6UE8 - chains G and H of the 10 polymer chains in the assembly; structure by electron microscopy, 3.00 A resolution.

Chain G (and H):
Molecule: Immunoglobulin heavy constant alpha 2
Source organism: Homo sapiens
Notes: chain H of this document is another copy of the same molecule, construct and numbering; everything in this record applies to it too
UniProt: P01877 (IGHA2_HUMAN); residues 242-472 here correspond to UniProt positions 110-340 (UniProt number = residue number - 132)
Sequence (245 residues; each row starts with the number of its first residue):
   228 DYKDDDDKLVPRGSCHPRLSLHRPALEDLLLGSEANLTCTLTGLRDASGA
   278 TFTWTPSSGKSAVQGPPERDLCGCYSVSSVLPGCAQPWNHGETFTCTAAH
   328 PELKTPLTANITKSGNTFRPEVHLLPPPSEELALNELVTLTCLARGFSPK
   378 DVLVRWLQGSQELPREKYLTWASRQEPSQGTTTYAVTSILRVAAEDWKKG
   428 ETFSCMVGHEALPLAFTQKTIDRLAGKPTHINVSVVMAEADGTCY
Disordered / not traced: 228-241 (chain H: 228-241, 466-472)
Differences from the reference sequence: expression tag (228-241); conflict Leu451 (Met319 in P01877)
UniProt features mapped onto this chain:
  - glycosylation (N-linked (GlcNAc...) asparagine): Asn263, Asn337 (complex)
Disulfides: Cys266-Cys323, Cys369-Cys432
Covalent attachments: N-acetylglucosamine (NAG) linked to Asn337

How chain G and chain H interact:
Residue-residue contacts (38; chain G residue first):
  Leu258(G) with Leu441(H), hydrophobic
  Glu261(G) with Gln313(H)
  Gln313(G) with Ser260(H)
  Arg346(G) with Ser387(H), hydrogen bond
  Arg382(G) with Leu441(H)
  Glu389(G) with Pro440(H)
  Met433(G) with Leu441(H), hydrophobic
  Pro440(G) with Leu258(H); Glu389(H)
  Leu441(G) with Leu258(H), hydrophobic; Arg382(H); Glu389(H); Met433(H), hydrophobic; Phe443(H)
  Phe443(G) with Leu441(H)
  Thr444(G) with Gln445(H)
  Gln445(G) with Phe443(H); Thr444(H); Gln445(H)
  Pro455(G) with Thr456(H)
  Thr456(G) with Thr456(H); His457(H), hydrogen bond (backbone-backbone)
  His457(G) with His457(H)
  Ile458(G) with Thr456(H); His457(H), hydrogen bond (backbone-backbone); Ile458(H); Asn459(H), hydrogen bond (backbone-backbone)
  Asn459(G) with Asn459(H), hydrogen bond
  Val460(G) with Asn459(H), hydrogen bond (backbone-backbone); Val460(H); Ser461(H), hydrogen bond (backbone-backbone)
  Ser461(G) with Ser461(H)
  Val462(G) with Ser461(H), hydrogen bond (backbone-backbone); Val462(H); Val463(H), hydrogen bond (backbone-backbone)
  Val463(G) with Val463(H), hydrophobic
  Met464(G) with Val463(H), hydrogen bond (backbone-backbone)
  Glu466(G) with Ala465(H)
Also at the interface, not in a pair above, chain G (26 interface residues in all): Ser260, Ser387, Ala467
Also at the interface, not in a pair above, chain H (23 interface residues in all): Ala312, Met464

Summary:
26 residues of chain G face 23 of chain H across their interface; the contacts include 10 hydrogen bonds.
Polar pairs include Arg346(G)-Ser387(H), Asn459(G)-Asn459(H) and Thr456(G)-His457(H). Covalently linked
N-acetylglucosamine: at Asn337(G).
Chain G and chain H are both Immunoglobulin heavy constant alpha 2 (Homo sapiens); the structure, Structure of
tetrameric sIgA complex (Class 1), was determined by electron microscopy (same publication as 6UE7, 6UE9 and
6UEA).
